4N7I - chain A; structure by X-ray diffraction, 1.40 A resolution.

Chain A:
Name: Butyrophilin subfamily 3 member A1
Source organism: Homo sapiens
Reference sequence: O00481 (BT3A1_HUMAN); residues 298-483 here correspond to UniProt positions 328-513 (UniProt number = residue number + 30)
Sequence (190 residues; numbered 296 to 485; the number before each row is that of its first residue):
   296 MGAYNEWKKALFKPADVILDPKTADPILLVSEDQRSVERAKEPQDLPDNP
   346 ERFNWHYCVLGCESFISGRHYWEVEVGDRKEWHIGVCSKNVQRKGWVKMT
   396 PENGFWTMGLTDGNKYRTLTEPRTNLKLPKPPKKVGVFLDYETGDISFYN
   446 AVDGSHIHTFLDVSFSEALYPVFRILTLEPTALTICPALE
Unresolved in the structure: 296, 484-485
Construct notes: expression tag (296-297, 484-485); conflict Asp-320 (Asn350 in O00481), Glu-333 (Gln363 in O00481)
Covalent attachments: beta-mercaptoethanol (BME) linked to Cys-357, Cys-481
What the authors report for this chain:
  - mutagenesis - H378D/K393D/R412E/R418E/R469E: abolished signaling
  - mutagenesis - H378D/K393D/R412E/R418E/R469E: unchanged expression
  - mutagenesis - H351R: abolished signaling in response to NBP
  - mutagenesis - H351R: unchanged signaling in response to agonist antibody, 20.1
  - mutagenesis - H351R: decreased stability (proposed by the authors, not directly observed)
  - specificity-determining residues: His-351
  - mutagenesis - H351R: abolished localization

Summary:
The paper reports that H378D/K393D/R412E/R418E/R469E abolish signaling; the specificity determinant His-351.
Chain A is Butyrophilin subfamily 3 member A1 (Homo sapiens); the structure, Crystal Structure of
Intracellular B30.2 Domain of BTN3A1, was determined by X-ray diffraction (same publication as 4N7U).
